Entry 4FL3 (X-ray diffraction, 1.90 A resolution); this record covers chain A.

# Chain A
Molecule: Tyrosine-protein kinase SYK
From: Homo sapiens
Notes: EC 2.7.10.2
UniProtKB: P43405 (KSYK_HUMAN); residues 1-635 here = UniProt positions 1-635
Chain sequence (635 residues; each row starts with the number of its first residue):
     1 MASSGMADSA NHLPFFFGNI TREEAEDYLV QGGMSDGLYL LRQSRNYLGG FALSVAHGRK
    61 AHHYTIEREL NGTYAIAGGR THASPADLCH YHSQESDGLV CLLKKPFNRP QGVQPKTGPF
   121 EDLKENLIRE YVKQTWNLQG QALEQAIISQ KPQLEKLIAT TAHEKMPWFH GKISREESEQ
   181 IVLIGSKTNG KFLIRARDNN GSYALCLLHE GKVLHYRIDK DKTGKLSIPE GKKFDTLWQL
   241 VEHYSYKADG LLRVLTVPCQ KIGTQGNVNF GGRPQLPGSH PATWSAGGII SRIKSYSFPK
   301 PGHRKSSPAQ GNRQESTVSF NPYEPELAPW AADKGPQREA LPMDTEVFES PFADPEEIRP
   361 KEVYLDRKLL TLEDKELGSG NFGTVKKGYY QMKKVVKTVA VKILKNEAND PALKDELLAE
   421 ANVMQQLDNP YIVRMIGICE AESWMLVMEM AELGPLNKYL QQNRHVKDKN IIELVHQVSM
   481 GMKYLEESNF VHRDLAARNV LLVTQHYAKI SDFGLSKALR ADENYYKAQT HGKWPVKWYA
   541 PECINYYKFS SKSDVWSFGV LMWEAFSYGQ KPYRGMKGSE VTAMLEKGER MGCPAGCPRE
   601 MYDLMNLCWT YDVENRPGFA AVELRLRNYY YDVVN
Disordered / not traced: 1-8, 262-337, 522-534
Sequence notes: engineered mutation Phe348 (Tyr in P43405), Phe352 (Tyr in P43405)
Ion coordination: Mg2+: Asn499, Asp512 (together with AMP-PNP)
Residues lining bound ligands: AMP-PNP (ANP; phosphoaminophosphonic acid-adenylate ester): Leu377, Gly378, Ser379, Gly380, Asn381, Phe382, Gly383, Val385, Ala400, Lys402, Val433, Met448, Glu449, Met450, Ala451, Gly454, Pro455, Lys458, Arg498, Asn499, Leu501, Asp512
UniProt features mapped onto this chain:
  - active site: Asp494 (Proton acceptor)
  - binding site (ATP): Leu377 to Val385, Lys402
  - modified residue: Tyr28 (Phosphotyrosine), Ser44 (Phosphoserine), Tyr47 (Phosphotyrosine), Tyr131 (Phosphotyrosine), Ser202 (Phosphoserine), Thr256 (Phosphothreonine), Ser295 (Phosphoserine), Tyr296 (Phosphotyrosine), Ser297 (Phosphoserine), Ser316 (Phosphoserine), Thr317 (Phosphothreonine), Ser319 (Phosphoserine), Tyr323 (Phosphotyrosine), Thr345 (Phosphothreonine), Ser350 (Phosphoserine), Tyr364 (Phosphotyrosine), Ser379 (Phosphoserine), Thr384 (Phosphothreonine), Tyr484 (Phosphotyrosine), Tyr507 (Phosphotyrosine) and 9 more in UniProt

# Summary
Chain A binds AMP-PNP. Asn499 and Asp512 coordinate Mg2+. Curated annotation (UniProt) lists active-site
residue Asp494 and 10 ATP-binding residues.
Chain A is Tyrosine-protein kinase SYK (Homo sapiens); the structure, Structural and Biophysical
Characterization of the Syk Activation Switch, was determined by X-ray diffraction, deposited together with
4FL1 and 4FL2.
